Entry 1UK7 (X-ray diffraction, 1.70 A resolution); this record covers chain A.

Chain A:
Name: 2-hydroxy-6-oxo-7-methylocta-2,4-dienoate hydrolase
Organism: Pseudomonas fluorescens
Notes: EC 3.7.1.9
Reference sequence: P96965 (P96965_PSEFL); residues 1-282 here = UniProt positions 1-282
Sequence (282 residues; each row starts with the number of its first residue):
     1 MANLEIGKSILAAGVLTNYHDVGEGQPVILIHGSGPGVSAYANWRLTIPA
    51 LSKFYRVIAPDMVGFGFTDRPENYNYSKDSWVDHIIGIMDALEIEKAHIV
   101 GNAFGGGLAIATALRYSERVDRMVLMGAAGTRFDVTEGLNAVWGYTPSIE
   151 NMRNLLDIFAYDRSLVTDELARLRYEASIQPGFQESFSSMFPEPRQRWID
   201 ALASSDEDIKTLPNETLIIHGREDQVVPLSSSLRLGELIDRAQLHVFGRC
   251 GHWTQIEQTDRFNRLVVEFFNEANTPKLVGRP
Not modelled in the structure: 1-2, 274-282
Differences from the reference sequence: engineered mutation Ala103 (Ser in P96965)
Ligand contacts: butanoic acid (BUA): Gly33, Ser34, Ala103, Phe104, Ala129, Phe133, Leu139, Trp143, Phe159, Val226, Val227, His252

Overview:
Ligands of chain A: butanoic acid.
Chain A is 2-hydroxy-6-oxo-7-methylocta-2,4-dienoate hydrolase (Pseudomonas fluorescens); the structure,
Crystal structure of a meta-cleavage product hydrolase (CumD) complexed with n-butyrate, was determined by
X-ray diffraction, deposited together with 1UK6, 1UK8, 1UK9, 1UKA and 1UKB.
